9MSG - chains M and V of the 14 polymer chains in the assembly; structure by electron microscopy, 2.70 A resolution.

# Chain M
Molecule: RNA polymerase sigma-54 factor
From: Escherichia coli
UniProtKB: P24255 (RP54_ECOLI); residue numbers follow UniProt; this construct covers 1-477
Chain sequence (477 residues; each row starts with the number of its first residue):
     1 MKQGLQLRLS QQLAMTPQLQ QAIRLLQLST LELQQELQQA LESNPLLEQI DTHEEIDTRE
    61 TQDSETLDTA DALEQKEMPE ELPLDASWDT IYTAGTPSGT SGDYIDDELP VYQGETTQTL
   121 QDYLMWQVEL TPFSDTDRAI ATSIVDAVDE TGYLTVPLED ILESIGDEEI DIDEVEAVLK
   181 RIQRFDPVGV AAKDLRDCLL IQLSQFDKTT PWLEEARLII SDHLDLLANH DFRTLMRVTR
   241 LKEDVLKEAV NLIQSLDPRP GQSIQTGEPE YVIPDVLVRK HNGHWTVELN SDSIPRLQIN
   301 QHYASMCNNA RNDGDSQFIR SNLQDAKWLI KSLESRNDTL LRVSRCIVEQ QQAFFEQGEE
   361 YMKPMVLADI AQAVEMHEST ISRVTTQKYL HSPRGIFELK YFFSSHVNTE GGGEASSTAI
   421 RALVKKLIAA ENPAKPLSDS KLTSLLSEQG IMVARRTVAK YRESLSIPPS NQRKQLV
Disordered / not traced: 1, 91-110, 477
Swiss-Prot annotation at these positions:
  - DNA-binding region: Val366 to Thr385 (H-T-H motif)
  - motif: Ala454 to Arg462 (RPON box)

# Chain V
Molecule: dhsU (-60 to +30) template strand
Sequence (90 nucleotides; each row starts with the number of its first residue):
     1 CCACCCATAC TCTTACCTCC ATTTTTGTTC GTTGTATTTA TTGCAATTTT CGTGCCAATT
    61 TCTGGACACT GAAATTCTAA GGAACTTGCG
Disordered / not traced: 1-31, 66-90
Sequence notes: expression tag (1, 89-90)

# How chain M and chain V interact
Pairs across the interface - 26 pairs, chain M then chain V:
  Leu19(M) - DG43(V)  base contact
  Ile23(M) - DT42(V)  sugar contact
  Ile23(M) - DG43(V)  base contact
  Gln324(M) - DT38(V)  phosphate contact
  Lys327(M) - DT39(V)  salt bridge to the phosphate
  Trp328(M) - DT41(V)  hydrogen bond to the base
  Ser335(M) - DT42(V)  hydrogen bond to the base
  Thr339(M) - DT42(V)  base contact
  Met376(M) - DG43(V)  phosphate contact
  His377(M) - DG43(V)  hydrogen bond to the phosphate
  His377(M) - DC44(V)  phosphate contact
  His377(M) - DA45(V)  base contact
  Ser379(M) - DC44(V)  hydrogen bond to the base
  Thr380(M) - DT42(V)  hydrogen bond to the phosphate
  Thr380(M) - DG43(V)  hydrogen bond to the phosphate
  Ser405(M) - DC51(V)  hydrogen bond to the phosphate
  Ser405(M) - DG52(V)  hydrogen bond to the phosphate
  Ser417(M) - DG52(V)  phosphate contact
  Ala454(M) - DT53(V)  phosphate contact
  Ala454(M) - DG54(V)  phosphate contact
  Arg456(M) - DG54(V)  base contact
  Thr457(M) - DG52(V)  sugar contact
  Thr457(M) - DT53(V)  hydrogen bond to the phosphate
  Lys460(M) - DG52(V)  salt bridge to the phosphate
  Tyr461(M) - DG52(V)  hydrogen bond to the phosphate
  Asn471(M) - DT60(V)  phosphate contact
Other interface residues (no listed pair), chain M (30 interface residues in all): Gln20, Gln21, Ala22, Arg233, Glu375, Arg383, His406, Val407, Met452, Val453, Arg455
Other interface residues (no listed pair), chain V (14 interface residues in all): DC55, DT61

# Summary
30 residues of chain M and 14 residues of chain V are in contact, with 10 hydrogen bonds and 2 salt bridges.
Among the polar pairs are Trp328(M)-DT41(V), Ser335(M)-DT42(V) and Ser379(M)-DC44(V).
Here chain M is RNA polymerase sigma-54 factor (Escherichia coli) and chain V is dhsU (-60 to +30) template
strand. Entry 9MSG (De novo SigN RNA polymerase transcription initiation intermediate with bound SigN-RII) was
determined by electron microscopy, deposited together with 9MSE, 9MSF, 9MSH and 9MSJ.
